PDB entry 2VOV | X-ray diffraction, 1.35 A resolution | chain A

Chain A:
Protein: Surface-associated protein
Source organism: Methylococcus capsulatus
UniProtKB: Q9AIP9 (Q9AIP9_METCA); residues 1-336 here correspond to UniProt positions 205-540 (UniProt number = residue number + 204)
Sequence (336 residues; each row starts with the number of its first residue):
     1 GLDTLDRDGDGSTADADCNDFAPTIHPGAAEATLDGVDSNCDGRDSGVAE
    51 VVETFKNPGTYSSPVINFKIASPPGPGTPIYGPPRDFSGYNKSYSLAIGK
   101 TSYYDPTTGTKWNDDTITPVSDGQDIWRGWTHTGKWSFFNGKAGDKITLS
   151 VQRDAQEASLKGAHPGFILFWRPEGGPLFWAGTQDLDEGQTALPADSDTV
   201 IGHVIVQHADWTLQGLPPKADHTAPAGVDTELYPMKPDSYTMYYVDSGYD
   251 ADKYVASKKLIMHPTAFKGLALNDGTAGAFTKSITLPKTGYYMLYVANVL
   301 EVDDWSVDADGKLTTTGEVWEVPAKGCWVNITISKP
Not modelled in the structure: 1-46
Modified residues: Trp130 ((2S)-2-amino-4-(2-aminophenyl)-4-oxobutanoic acid; KYN)
Ion coordination: Cu ion: His132, His203; Ca2+: Asp250, Asp252, Asp274, Thr276, Ala279
What the authors report for this chain:
  - Cu ion coordination: His132, His203
  - Ca2+ coordination: Asp250, Asp252, Asp274, Thr276, Ala279

In short:
His132 and His203 form the Cu ion site. The Ca2+ site is built by Asp250, Asp252, Asp274, Thr276 and Ala279.
The paper reports Ca2+ coordination by Asp250, Asp252 and Asp274 among others; Cu ion coordination by His132
and His203.
Chain A is Surface-associated protein (Methylococcus capsulatus); the structure, An oxidized tryptophan
facilitates copper-binding in Methylococcus capsulatus secreted protein MopE. The structure of wild-type MopE
..., was determined by X-ray diffraction (same publication as 2VOW and 2VOX).
